PDB entry 7BXA | X-ray diffraction, 3.32 A resolution | chains A and C of the 3 polymer chains in the assembly

# Chain A
Protein: Programmed cell death protein 1
From: Homo sapiens
Reference sequence: Q15116 (PDCD1_HUMAN); numbering as in UniProt (aligned over 29-150)
Chain sequence (130 residues; row label = number of the first residue in the row):
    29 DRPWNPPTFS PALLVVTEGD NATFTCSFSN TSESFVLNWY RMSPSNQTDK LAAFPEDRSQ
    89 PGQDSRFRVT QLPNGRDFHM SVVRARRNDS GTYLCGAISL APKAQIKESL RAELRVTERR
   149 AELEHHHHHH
Disordered / not traced: 29-32, 88-93, 129-132, 146-158
Sequence notes: engineered mutation Ser-93 (Cys in Q15116); expression tag (151-158)
Disulfides: Cys-54/Cys-123

# Chain C
Protein: light chain
From: Homo sapiens
Chain sequence (214 residues; row label = number of the first residue in the row):
     1 DIVMTQSPDS LAVSLGERAT INCKSSESVS NDVAWYQQKP GQPPKLLINY AFHRFTGVPD
    61 RFSGSGYGTD FTLTISSLQA EDVAVYYCHQ AYSSPYTFGQ GTKLEIKRTV AAPSVFIFPP
   121 SDEQLKSGTA SVVCLLNNFY PREAKVQWKV DNALQSGNSQ ESVTEQDSKD STYSLSSTLT
   181 LSKADYEKHK VYACEVTHQG LSSPVTKSFN RGEC
Disordered / not traced: 214
Disulfides: Cys-23/Cys-88, Cys-134/Cys-194

# How chain A and chain C interact
Residue-residue contacts (20; chain A residue first):
  Val-64(A) / Tyr-67(C)  hydrophobic
  Asn-66(A) / Asn-31(C)
  Ser-73(A) / Thr-56(C)  hydrogen bond (backbone-side chain)
  Asn-74(A) / Thr-56(C)  hydrogen bond (backbone-side chain)
  Gln-75(A) / Phe-55(C)
  Gln-75(A) / Thr-56(C)
  Thr-76(A) / Tyr-50(C)
  Thr-76(A) / His-53(C)  hydrogen bond
  Asp-77(A) / Tyr-50(C)
  Lys-78(A) / Asn-31(C)  hydrogen bond
  Lys-78(A) / Tyr-50(C)  hydrogen bond (backbone-side chain)
  Asp-85(A) / Ser-30(C)
  Asp-85(A) / Asn-31(C)
  Asp-85(A) / Asp-32(C)
  Ser-87(A) / Asp-32(C)
  Ser-87(A) / Tyr-92(C)
  Ile-126(A) / Phe-52(C)  hydrophobic
  Leu-128(A) / Tyr-67(C)  hydrophobic
  Gln-133(A) / Phe-52(C)
  Ile-134(A) / Phe-52(C)  hydrophobic
Also at the interface, not in a pair above, chain A (15 interface residues in all): Tyr-68
Also at the interface, not in a pair above, chain C (11 interface residues in all): Asn-49

# Summary
The interface between chain A and chain C involves 15 residues on one side and 11 on the other; the contacts
include 5 hydrogen bonds. Polar pairs include Ser-73(A)/Thr-56(C), Asn-74(A)/Thr-56(C) and
Thr-76(A)/His-53(C).
Here chain A is Programmed cell death protein 1 and chain C is light chain, both from Homo sapiens. Entry 7BXA
(Crystal structure of PD-1 in complex with tislelizumab Fab) was determined by X-ray diffraction.
